8G7C - chains A and E of the 6 polymer chains in the assembly; structure by electron microscopy, 4.10 A resolution (low resolution: residue-level contacts below are approximate; hydrogen-bond / salt-bridge calls are withheld).

# Chain A
Name: Spike glycoprotein
Organism: Severe acute respiratory syndrome coronavirus 2
UniProtKB: P0DTC2 (SPIKE_SARS2); residue numbers follow UniProt; this construct covers 14-1211
Chain sequence (1234 residues; numbered 14 to 1247; the number before each row is that of its first residue):
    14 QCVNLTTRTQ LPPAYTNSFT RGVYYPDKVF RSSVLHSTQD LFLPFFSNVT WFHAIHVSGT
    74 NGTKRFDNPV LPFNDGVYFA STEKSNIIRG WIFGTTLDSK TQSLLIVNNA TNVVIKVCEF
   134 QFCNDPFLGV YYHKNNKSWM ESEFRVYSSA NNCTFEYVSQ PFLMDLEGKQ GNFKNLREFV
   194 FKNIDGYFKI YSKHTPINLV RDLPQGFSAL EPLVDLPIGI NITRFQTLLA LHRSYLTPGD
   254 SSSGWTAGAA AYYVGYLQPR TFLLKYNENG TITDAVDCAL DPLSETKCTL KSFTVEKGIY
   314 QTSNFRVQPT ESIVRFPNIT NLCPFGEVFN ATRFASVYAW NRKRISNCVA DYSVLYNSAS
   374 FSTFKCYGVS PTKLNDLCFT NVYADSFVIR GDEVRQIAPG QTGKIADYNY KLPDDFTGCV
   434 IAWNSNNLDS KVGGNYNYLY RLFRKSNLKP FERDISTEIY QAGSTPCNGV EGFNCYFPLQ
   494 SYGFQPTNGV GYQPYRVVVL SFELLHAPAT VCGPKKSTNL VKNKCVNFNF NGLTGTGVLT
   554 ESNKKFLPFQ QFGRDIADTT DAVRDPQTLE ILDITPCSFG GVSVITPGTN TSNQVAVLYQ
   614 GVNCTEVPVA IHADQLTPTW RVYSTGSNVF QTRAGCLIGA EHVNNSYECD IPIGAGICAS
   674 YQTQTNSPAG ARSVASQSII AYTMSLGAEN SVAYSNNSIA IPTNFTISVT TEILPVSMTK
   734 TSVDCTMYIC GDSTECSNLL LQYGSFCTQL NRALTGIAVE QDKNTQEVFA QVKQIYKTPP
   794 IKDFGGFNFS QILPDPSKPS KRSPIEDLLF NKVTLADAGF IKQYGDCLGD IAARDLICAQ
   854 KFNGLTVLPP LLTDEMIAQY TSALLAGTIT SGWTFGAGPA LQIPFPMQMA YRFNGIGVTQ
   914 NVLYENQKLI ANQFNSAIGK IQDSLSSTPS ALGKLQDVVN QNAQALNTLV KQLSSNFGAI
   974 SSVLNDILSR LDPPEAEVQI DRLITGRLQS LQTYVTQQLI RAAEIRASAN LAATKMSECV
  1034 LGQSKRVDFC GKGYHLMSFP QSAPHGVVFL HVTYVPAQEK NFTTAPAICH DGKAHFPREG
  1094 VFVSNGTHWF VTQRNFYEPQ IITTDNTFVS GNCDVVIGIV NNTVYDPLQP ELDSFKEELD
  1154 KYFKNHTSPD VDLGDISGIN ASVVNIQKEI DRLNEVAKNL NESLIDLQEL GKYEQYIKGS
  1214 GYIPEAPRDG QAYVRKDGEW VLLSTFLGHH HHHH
Unresolved in the structure: 181-183, 621-1247
Differences from the reference sequence: conflict G614 (Asp in P0DTC2), A682 (Arg in P0DTC2), G683 (Arg in P0DTC2), P817 (Phe in P0DTC2), P892 (Ala in P0DTC2), P899 (Ala in P0DTC2), P942 (Ala in P0DTC2), P986 (Lys in P0DTC2), P987 (Val in P0DTC2); expression tag (1212-1247)
Disulfides: C15-C136, C131-C166, C291-C301, C379-C432, C391-C525, C480-C488, C538-C590
Covalent attachments: N-acetylglucosamine (NAG) linked to N234, N282, N331, N343
UniProt features mapped onto this chain:
  - region: N280 to C301 (Putative superantigen), R403 to D405 (Integrin-binding motif), N448 to F456 (Immunodominant HLA epitope recognized by the CD8+), P681, A684 (Putative superantigen), S816 to Y837 (Fusion peptide 1), K835 to F855 (Fusion peptide 2), D1163 to E1202 (Heptad repeat 2)
  - site (Cleavage): R685, S686, R815, S816
  - glycosylation: N17 (N-linked (GlcNAc...) (complex) asparagine), N61 (N-linked (GlcNAc...) (hybrid) asparagine), N74 (N-linked (GlcNAc...) (complex) asparagine), N122 (N-linked (GlcNAc...) (hybrid) asparagine), N149 (N-linked (GlcNAc...) (complex) asparagine), N165 (N-linked (GlcNAc...) (complex) asparagine), N234 (N-linked (GlcNAc...) (high mannose) asparagine), N282 (N-linked (GlcNAc...) (complex) asparagine), T323 (O-linked (GalNAc) threonine), S325 (O-linked (HexNAc...) serine), N331 (N-linked (GlcNAc...) (complex) asparagine), N343 (N-linked (GlcNAc...) (complex) asparagine), N603 (N-linked (GlcNAc...) (hybrid) asparagine), N616 (N-linked (GlcNAc...) (complex) asparagine), N657 (N-linked (GlcNAc...) (complex) asparagine), T676 (O-linked (GlcNAc...) threonine), T678 (O-linked (GlcNAc...) threonine), N709 (N-linked (GlcNAc...) (high mannose) asparagine), N717 (N-linked (GlcNAc...) (hybrid) asparagine), N801 (N-linked (GlcNAc...) (hybrid) asparagine) and 6 more in UniProt
  - natural variant: L18 (L18F: In strain: Beta/B.1.351, Gamma/P.1 and 1 more), T19 (T19I: In strain: Omicron/BQ.1.1, Omicron/XBB.1.5 and 1 more; T19R: In strain: Delta/B.1.617.2, Omicron/BA.2 and 4 more), T20 (T20N: In strain: Gamma/P.1), L24 to A27 (sequence variant, change not given here; In strain: Omicron/BA.2, Omicron/BA.2.12.1 and 6 more), P26 (P26S: In strain: Gamma/P.1), Q52 (Q52H: In strain: Omicron/EG.5.1), A67 (A67V: In strain: Eta/B.1.525, Omicron/BA.1), H69 to V70 (deletion: In strain: Alpha/B.1.1.7, Eta/B.1.525 and 5 more), G75 (G75V: In strain: Lambda/C.37), T76 (T76I: In strain: Lambda/C.37), D80 (D80A: In strain: Beta/B.1.351), V83 (V83A: In strain: Omicron/XBB.1.5, Omicron/EG.5.1), 80 further natural variant entries in UniProt
  - mutagenesis: H69 to V70 (Increased incorporation of cleaved spike into virions), N121 (N121Q: Partial loss of biliverdin affinity), R190 (R190K: Partial loss of biliverdin affinity), N234 (N234Q: Increased resistance to neutralizing antibodies), N331 (N331Q: Reduced viral infectivity), N343 (N343Q: Reduced viral infectivity), L452 (L452R: Increased resistance to neutralizing antibodies. Decreases HLA binding to NF9 epitope. Increased binding affinity to human ACE2), Y453 (Y453F: Decreased HLA binding to NF9 epitope. Increased binding affinity to human ACE2), A475 (A475V: Increased resistance to neutralizing antibodies), V483 (V483A: Increased resistance to neutralizing antibodies), E484 (E484D: Increased replication in human TMEM106B overexpressing cells), F490 (F490L: Increased resistance to neutralizing antibodies and human covalescent sera neutralization), 11 further mutagenesis entries in UniProt

# Chain E
Name: Nanosota-4
Organism: Vicugna pacos
Chain sequence (148 residues; numbered 1 to 148; the number before each row is that of its first residue):
     1 QVQLQESGGG LVQPGGSLRL SCAASGFTLD YYAIGWFRQA PGKEREGVSC ISSSGGRTNY
    61 ADSVKGRFTI SRDNTKNTVY LQMNSLKPED TAVYYCAAWE ASRWYCPLQF SADFSSWGQG
   121 TQVTVSSGGQ HHHHHHGAYP YDVPDYAS
Unresolved in the structure: 128-148
Disulfides: C22-C96

# Interface between chain A and chain E
Contacting residue pairs (10; chain A residue first):
  Y369(A) - S102(E)
  N370(A) - S102(E)
  A372(A) - S102(E)
  F374(A) - D113(E)
  S375(A) - D113(E)
  T376(A) - D113(E)
  F377(A) - D113(E)
  K378(A) - S115(E)
  R408(A) - W117(E)
  V503(A) - R45(E)
Other interface residues (no listed pair), chain A (11 interface residues in all): S371
Other interface residues (no listed pair), chain E (9 interface residues in all): W104, S111, A112, F114

# Summary
Chain A and chain E form an interface of 11 and 9 residues respectively. N-acetylglucosamine is covalently
linked to N234(A), N282(A), N331(A) and N343(A). Curated annotation (UniProt) lists 23 mutagenesis sites on
chain A.
Here chain A is Spike glycoprotein (Severe acute respiratory syndrome coronavirus 2) and chain E is Nanosota-4
(Vicugna pacos). Entry 8G7C (local refinement of SARS-CoV-2 spike/Nb4 complex with 2 RBDs up and 3 Nb4 bound)
was determined by electron microscopy.
